PDB entry 8A1A | X-ray diffraction, 2.05 A resolution | chains A and B

# Chain A
Molecule: L1F11v1
Organism: synthetic construct
Chain sequence (1347 residues; numbered 338 to 1684; the number before each row is that of its first residue):
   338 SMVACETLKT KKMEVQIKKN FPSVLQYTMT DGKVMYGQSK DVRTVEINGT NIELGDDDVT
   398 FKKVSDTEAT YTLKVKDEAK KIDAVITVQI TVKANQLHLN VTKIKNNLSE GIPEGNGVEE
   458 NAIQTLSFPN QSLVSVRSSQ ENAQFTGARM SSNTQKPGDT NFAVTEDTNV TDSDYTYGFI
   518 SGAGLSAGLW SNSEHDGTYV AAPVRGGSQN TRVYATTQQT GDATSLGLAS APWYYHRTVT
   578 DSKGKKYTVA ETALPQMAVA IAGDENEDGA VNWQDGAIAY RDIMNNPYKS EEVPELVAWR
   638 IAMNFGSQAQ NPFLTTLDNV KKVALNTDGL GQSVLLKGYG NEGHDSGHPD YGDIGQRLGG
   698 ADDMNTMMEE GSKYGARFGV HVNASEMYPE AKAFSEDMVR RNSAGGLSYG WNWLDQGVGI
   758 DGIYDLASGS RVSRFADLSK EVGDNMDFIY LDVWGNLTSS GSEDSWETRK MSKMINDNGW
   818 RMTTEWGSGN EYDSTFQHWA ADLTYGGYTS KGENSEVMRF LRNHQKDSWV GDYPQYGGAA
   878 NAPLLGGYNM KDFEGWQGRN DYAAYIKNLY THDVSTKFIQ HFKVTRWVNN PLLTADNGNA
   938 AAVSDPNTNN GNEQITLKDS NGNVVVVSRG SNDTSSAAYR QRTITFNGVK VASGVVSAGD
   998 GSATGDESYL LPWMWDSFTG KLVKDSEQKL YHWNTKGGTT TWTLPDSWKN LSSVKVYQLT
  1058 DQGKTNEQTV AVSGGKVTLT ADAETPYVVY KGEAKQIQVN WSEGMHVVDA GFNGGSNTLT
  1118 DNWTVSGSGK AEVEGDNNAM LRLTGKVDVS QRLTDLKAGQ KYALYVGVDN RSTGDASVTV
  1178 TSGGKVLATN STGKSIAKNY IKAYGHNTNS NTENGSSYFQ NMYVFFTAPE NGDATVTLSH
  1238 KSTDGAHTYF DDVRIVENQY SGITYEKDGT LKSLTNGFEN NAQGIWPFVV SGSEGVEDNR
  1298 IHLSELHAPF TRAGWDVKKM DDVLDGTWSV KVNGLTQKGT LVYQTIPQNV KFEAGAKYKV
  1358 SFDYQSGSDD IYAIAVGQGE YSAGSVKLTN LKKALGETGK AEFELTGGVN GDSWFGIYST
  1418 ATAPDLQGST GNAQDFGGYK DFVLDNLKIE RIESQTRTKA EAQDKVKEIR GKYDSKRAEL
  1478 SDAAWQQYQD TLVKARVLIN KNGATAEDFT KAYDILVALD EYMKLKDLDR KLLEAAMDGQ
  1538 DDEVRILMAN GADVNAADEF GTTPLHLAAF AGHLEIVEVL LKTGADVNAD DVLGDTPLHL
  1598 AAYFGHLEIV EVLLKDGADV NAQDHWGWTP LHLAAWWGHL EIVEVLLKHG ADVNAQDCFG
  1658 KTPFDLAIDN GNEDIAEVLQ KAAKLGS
Unresolved in the structure: 1683-1684
Disulfides: Cys-342/Cys-1655
Bound ions: Mn2+ site 1: Asp-601, Asn-603, Asp-605, Ala-607, Asp-612; Mn2+ site 2: Glu-727, Asp-752, His-1299; Mn2+ site 3: Gly-1108, Asn-1135, Ala-1136, Asp-1248; Mn2+ site 4: Gly-1274, Glu-1276, Asp-1322, Trp-1325, Asp-1442
From the paper describing this entry:
  - contacts within the chain: Asp-1592/Asp-1621 (hydrogen bond)

# Chain B
Molecule: 6-(2-methoxyethoxy)-11,15-dimethyl-8-oxa-2,11,15,19,21,23-hexazatetracyclo[15.6.1.13,7.020,24]pentacosa-1(23), 3(25), 4,6,17,20(24), 21-heptaen-10-one
Chain sequence (11 residues; row label = number of the first residue in the row):
     1 XPXLALLAAX X
Modified positions: 1Y6 (4-fluorobenzoic acid) at position 1, HPE (homophenylalanine) at position 3, BAL (beta-alanine) at position 10, KQ9 (1-[(dimethylamino)methyl]cyclobutan-1-amine) at position 11; Ala-5, Ala-8, Ala-9 (alpha-aminoisobutyric acid; AIB)

# How chain A and chain B interact
Pairs across the interface (17):
  Met-1534(A) with Pro-2(B)
  Asp-1555(A) with 1Y6_1(B)
  Phe-1557(A) with HPE_3(B)
  Leu-1564(A) with 1Y6_1(B)
  Phe-1567(A) with Pro-2(B), hydrophobic; Leu-7(B), hydrophobic
  Asp-1588(A) with HPE_3(B)
  Leu-1590(A) with HPE_3(B); Leu-4(B), hydrophobic; Ala-5(B)
  Asp-1592(A) with Leu-4(B)
  Leu-1597(A) with Pro-2(B)
  Tyr-1600(A) with Leu-7(B), hydrophobic; BAL_10(B)
  Leu-1630(A) with Leu-4(B), hydrophobic
  Trp-1633(A) with Ala-8(B)
  Trp-1634(A) with Leu-4(B), hydrophobic
Interface residues without a listed pair, chain A (16 interface residues in all): Thr-1559, Trp-1623, Trp-1625

# Overview
16 residues of chain A and 8 residues of chain B are in contact. Asp-601(A), Asn-603(A), Asp-605(A),
Ala-607(A) and Asp-612(A) form the Mn2+ site 1. Glu-727(A), Asp-752(A) and His-1299(A) form the Mn2+ site 2.
From the paper: contacts within the chain involving Asp-1621(A) and Asp-1592(A).
Chain A is L1F11v1 (synthetic construct) and chain B is
6-(2-methoxyethoxy)-11,15-dimethyl-8-oxa-2,11,15,19,21,23-hexazatetracyclo[15.6.1.13,7.020,24]pentacosa-1(23),
3(25), 4,6,17,20(24), 21-heptaen-10-one; the structure, Structure of a leucinostatin derivative, was
determined by X-ray diffraction, deposited together with 8A19.
